Entry 4Z6D (X-ray diffraction, 2.51 A resolution); this record covers chains A and P of the 4 polymer chains in the assembly.

Chain A:
Protein: DNA polymerase beta
Source organism: Homo sapiens
Notes: EC 2.7.7.7, 4.2.99.-
UniProt: P06746 (DPOLB_HUMAN); residues 1-335 here = UniProt positions 1-335
Amino-acid sequence (335 residues; each row starts with the number of its first residue):
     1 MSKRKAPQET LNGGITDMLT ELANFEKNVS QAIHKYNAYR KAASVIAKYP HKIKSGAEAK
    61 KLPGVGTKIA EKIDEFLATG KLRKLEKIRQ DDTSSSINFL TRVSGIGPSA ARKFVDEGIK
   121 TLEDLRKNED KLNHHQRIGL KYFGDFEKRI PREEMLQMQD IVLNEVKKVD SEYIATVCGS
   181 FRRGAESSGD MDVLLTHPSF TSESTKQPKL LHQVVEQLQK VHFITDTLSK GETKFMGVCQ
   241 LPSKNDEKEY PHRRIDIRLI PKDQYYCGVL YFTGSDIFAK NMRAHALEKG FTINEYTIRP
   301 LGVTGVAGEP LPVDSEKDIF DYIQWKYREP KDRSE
Not modelled in the structure: 1-6, 205-206
Sequence notes: engineered mutation Ala279 (Asn in P06746)
Bound ions: Na+ site 1: Lys60, Leu62, Val65 (shared with 1 residue of chain D); Na+ site 2: Thr101, Val103, Ile106 (shared with DG9(P) of chain P); Mg2+: Asp190, Asp192 (together with 1FZ)
Small-molecule neighbours: 1FZ (5'-O-[(R)-hydroxy{[(R)-hydroxy(phosphonooxy)phosphoryl]amino}phosphoryl]thymidine): Arg149, Gly179, Ser180, Arg183, Ser187, Ser188, Gly189, Asp190, Asp192, Tyr271, Phe272, Thr273, Gly274, Ser275, Asp276, Ala279
Swiss-Prot annotation at these positions:
  - region: Arg183 to Asp192 (DNA-binding)
  - active site: Lys72 (Nucleophile)
  - binding site (K(+)): Lys60, Leu62, Val65, Thr101, Val103, Ile106
  - binding site (Na(+)): Lys60, Leu62, Val65, Thr101, Val103, Ile106
  - binding site (dATP): Arg149, Ser180, Arg183, Gly189, Asp190
  - binding site (dCTP): Arg149, Ser180, Arg183, Gly189, Asp190
  - binding site (dGTP): Arg149, Ser180, Arg183, Gly189, Asp190, Asp192
  - binding site (dTTP): Arg149, Ser180, Arg183, Gly189, Asp190
  - binding site (Mg(2+)): Asp190, Asp192, Asp256
  - modified residue: Lys72 (N6-acetyllysine), Arg83 (Omega-N-methylarginine), Arg152 (Omega-N-methylarginine)
  - cross-link (Glycyl lysine isopeptide (Lys-Gly)): Lys41 (interchain with G-Cter in ubiquitin), Lys61 (interchain with G-Cter in ubiquitin), Lys81 (interchain with G-Cter in ubiquitin)
  - natural variant: Leu22 (L22P: Found in a gastric cancer sample; uncertain significance), Tyr39 (Y39C: Found in a gastric cancer sample; uncertain significance), Gly118 (G118V: Decreased DNA-directed DNA polymerase activity), Arg137 (R137Q: Decreased function in base-excision repair), Arg149 (R149I: Decreased DNA-directed DNA polymerase activity), Asp160 (D160N: Found in a gastric cancer sample; uncertain significance), Cys239 (C239R: Found in a gastric cancer sample; uncertain significance), Lys289 (K289M: Found in a colon cancer sample; uncertain significance), Asn294 (N294D: Found in a gastric cancer sample; uncertain significance), Glu295 (E295K: Found in a gastric cancer sample; uncertain significance)
  - mutagenesis: Phe25 (F25W: No effect on 5'-dRP lyase activity. Decreased ssDNA binding), His34 (H34G: Decreased 5'-dRP lyase activity. Decreased ssDNA binding), Lys35 (K35A: Decreased 5'-dRP lyase activity. Decreased ssDNA binding. Loss of 5'-dRP lyase activity; when associated with A-68 and A-72. Decreased ssDNA binding; when associated with A-68 and A-72 ...), Tyr39 (Y39F: No effect on 5'-dRP lyase activity; Y39Q: Abolishes DNA polymerase and 5'-dRP lyase activity), Lys41 (K41R: Abolishes ubiquitination; when associated with R-61 and R-81), Lys60 (K60A: Decreased 5'-dRP lyase activity. Decreased ssDNA binding), Lys61 (K61R: Abolishes ubiquitination; when associated with R-41 and R-81), Lys68 (K68A: No effect on 5'-dRP lyase activity. Decreased ssDNA binding. Loss of 5'-dRP lyase activity; when associated with A-35 and A-72. Decreased ssDNA binding; when associated with A-35 and A-72 ...), Glu71 (E71Q: No effect on 5'-dRP lyase activity. No effect on structure shown by circular dichroism. No effect on ssDNA binding), Lys72 (K72A: Severely reduced 5'-dRP lyase activity. Does not affect ssDNA binding. Loss of 5'-dRP lyase activity; when associated with A-35 and A-68. Decreased ssDNA binding ...), Glu75 (E75A: Slightly decreased 5'-dRP lyase activity. Decreased ssDNA binding. No effect on structure shown by circular dichroism), Lys81 (K81R: Abolishes ubiquitination; when associated with R-41 and R-61), 5 further mutagenesis entries in UniProt
What the authors report for this chain:
  - mutagenesis - N279A (2-fold): decreased catalytic activity on dG:dTTP
  - binding site for 1FZ: Tyr271
  - binding site for the 16-nt DNA strand: Tyr271
  - mutagenesis - N279A (3-fold): increased catalytic activity on dG:dCTP
  - mutagenesis - N279A (3-fold): increased catalytic activity on Mn2+

Chain P:
Molecule: 10-nt DNA strand
Sequence (10 nucleotides; row label = number of the first residue in the row):
     1 GCTGATGCGA
Bound ions: Na+: DG9 (shared with Thr101(A), Val103(A), Ile106(A) of chain A)

Interface between chain A and chain P:
Residue-residue contacts (14; chain A residue first):
  Val103(A) - DG9(P)  phosphate contact
  Ser104(A) - DG9(P)  phosphate contact
  Gly105(A) - DC8(P)  phosphate contact
  Gly105(A) - DG9(P)  hydrogen bond to the phosphate
  Ile106(A) - DG9(P)  hydrogen bond to the phosphate
  Gly107(A) - DC8(P)  hydrogen bond to the phosphate
  Pro108(A) - DC8(P)  phosphate contact
  Ser109(A) - DG7(P)  phosphate contact
  Ser109(A) - DC8(P)  hydrogen bond to the phosphate
  Ala110(A) - DC8(P)  hydrogen bond to the phosphate
  His135(A) - DG9(P)  sugar contact
  Asp192(A) - DA10(P)  phosphate contact
  Arg254(A) - DA10(P)  salt bridge to the phosphate
  Asp256(A) - DA10(P)  sugar contact
Also at the interface, not in a pair above, chain A (15 interface residues in all): Met236, Arg258, Tyr271

Summary:
15 residues of chain A and 4 residues of chain P are in contact, with 5 hydrogen bonds and 1 salt bridge.
Among the polar pairs are Gly105(A)-DG9(P), Ile106(A)-DG9(P) and Gly107(A)-DC8(P). Bound to chain A: compound
1FZ. From the paper: a binding site for 1FZ at Tyr271(A); N279A of chain A reduces catalytic activity on
dG:dTTP.
Here chain A is DNA polymerase beta (Homo sapiens) and chain P is a 10-nt DNA strand. Entry 4Z6D (Structure of
human DNA polymerase beta 279NA mutant complexed with G in the template base paired ...) was determined by
X-ray diffraction, deposited together with 4Z6C, 4Z6E and 4Z6F.
